PDB entry 9FB4 | electron microscopy, 3.13 A resolution | chains F and T of the 8 polymer chains in the assembly

== Chain F ==
Protein: Large T antigen
Source organism: Betapolyomavirus macacae
Notes: EC 3.6.4.-
UniProt: P03070 (LT_SV40); residue numbers follow UniProt; this construct covers 266-627
Chain sequence (362 residues; each row starts with the number of its first residue):
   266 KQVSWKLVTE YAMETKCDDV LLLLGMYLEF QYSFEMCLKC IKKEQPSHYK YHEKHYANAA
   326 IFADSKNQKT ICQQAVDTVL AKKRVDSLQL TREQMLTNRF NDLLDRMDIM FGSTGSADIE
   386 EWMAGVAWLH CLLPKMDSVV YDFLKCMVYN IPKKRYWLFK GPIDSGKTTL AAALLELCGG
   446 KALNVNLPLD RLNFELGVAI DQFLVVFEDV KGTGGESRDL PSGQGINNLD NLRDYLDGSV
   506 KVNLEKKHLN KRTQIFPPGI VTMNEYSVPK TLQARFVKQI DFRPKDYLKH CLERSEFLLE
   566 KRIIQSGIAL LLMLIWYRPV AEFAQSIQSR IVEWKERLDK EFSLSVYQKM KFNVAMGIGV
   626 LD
Residues lining bound ligands: ATP (adenosine-5'-triphosphate): Trp393, Leu397, Pro427, Ile428, Asp429, Ser430, Gly431, Lys432, Thr433, Thr434, Asp474, Arg548, Pro549, Lys550, Leu553, Lys554, Leu557, Ile569
Swiss-Prot annotation at these positions:
  - binding site (Zn(2+)): Cys302, Cys305, His313, His317
  - binding site (ATP): Gly426 to Thr433
From the paper describing this entry:
  - binding site for Chains: T (chain T): Arg456, Lys512, His513
  - binding site for ATP: Lys418, Arg498, Arg540

== Chain T ==
Molecule: Chains: T
Sequence (17 nucleotides; numbered -9 to 7; the number before each row is that of its first residue; numbers below 1 keep their minus sign (DT-9 is residue -9)):
    -9 TTTTTTTTTT TTTTTTT

== How chain F and chain T interact ==
Residue-residue contacts (6; chain F residue first):
  Lys331(F) - DT-9(T)  phosphate contact
  Lys512(F) - DT6(T)  phosphate contact
  Lys512(F) - DT7(T)  salt bridge to the phosphate
  His513(F) - DT4(T)  base contact
  His513(F) - DT5(T)  hydrogen bond to the base
  His513(F) - DT6(T)  hydrogen bond to the phosphate
Also at the interface, not in a pair above, chain F (6 interface residues in all): Arg456, Phe459, Glu510

== Summary ==
6 residues of chain F and 5 residues of chain T are in contact, with 2 hydrogen bonds and 1 salt bridge. Polar
pairs include His513(F)-DT5(T), His513(F)-DT6(T) and Lys512(F)-DT7(T). The paper reports a binding site for
Chains: T (chain T) at Arg456(F), Lys512(F) and His513(F); a binding site for ATP at Lys418(F), Arg498(F) and
Arg540(F).
Chain F is Large T antigen (Betapolyomavirus macacae) and chain T is Chains: T; the structure, SV40 large T
antigen assembly with DNA in presence of ATP, was determined by electron microscopy (same publication as 9EVH,
9EVP, 9F3T, 9F3U, 9F5I, 9F73 and 14 further entries).
